PDB entry 1G3N | X-ray diffraction, 2.90 A resolution | chains A and C of the 3 polymer chains in the assembly

[Chain A]
Molecule: Cyclin-dependent kinase 6
Organism: Homo sapiens
Notes: EC 2.7.1.37
UniProtKB: Q00534 (CDK6_HUMAN); residue numbers follow UniProt; this construct covers 1-326
Chain sequence (326 residues; numbered 1 to 326; the number before each row is that of its first residue):
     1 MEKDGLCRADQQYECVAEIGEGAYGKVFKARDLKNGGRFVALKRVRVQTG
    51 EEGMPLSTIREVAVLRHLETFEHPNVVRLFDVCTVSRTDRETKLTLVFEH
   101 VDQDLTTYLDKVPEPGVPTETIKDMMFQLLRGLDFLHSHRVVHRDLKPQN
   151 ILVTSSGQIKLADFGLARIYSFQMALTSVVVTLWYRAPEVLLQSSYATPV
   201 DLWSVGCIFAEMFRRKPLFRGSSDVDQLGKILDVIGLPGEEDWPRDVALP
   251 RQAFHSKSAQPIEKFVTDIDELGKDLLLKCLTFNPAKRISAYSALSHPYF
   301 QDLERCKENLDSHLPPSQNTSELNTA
Unresolved in the structure: 1-8, 302-326
Swiss-Prot annotation at these positions:
  - active site: Asp145 (Proton acceptor)
  - binding site (ATP): Ile19 to Val27, Lys43
  - modified residue: Met1 (N-acetylmethionine), Tyr13 (Phosphotyrosine), Tyr24 (Phosphotyrosine), Thr49 (Phosphothreonine), Thr70 (Phosphothreonine), Thr177 (Phosphothreonine), Lys264 (N6-acetyllysine), Thr325 (Phosphothreonine)
  - natural variant: Ala197 (A197T: In MCPH12), Pro199 (P199L: In a metastatic melanoma sample)

[Chain C]
Molecule: V-cyclin
Organism: Human herpesvirus 8
UniProtKB: O40946 (O40946_HHV8); numbering as in UniProt (aligned over 1-257)
Chain sequence (257 residues; each row starts with the number of its first residue):
     1 MATANNPPSGLLDPTLCEDRIFYNILEIEPRFLTSDSVFGTFQQSLTSHM
    51 RKLLGTWMFSVCQEYNLEPNVVALALNLLDRLLLIKQVSKEHFQKTGSAC
   101 LLVASKLRSLTPISTSSLCYAAADSFSRQELIDQEKELLEKLAWRTEAVL
   151 ATDVTSFLLLKLVGGSQHLDFWHHEVNTLITKALVDPLTGSLPASIISAA
   201 GCALLVPANVIPQDTHSGGVVPQLASILGCDVSVLQAAVEQILTSVSDFD
   251 LRILDSY
Unresolved in the structure: 1-15, 214-218, 254-257
Construct notes: conflict Val163 (Leu in O40946), Leu188 (Lys in O40946)

[Chain A / chain C interface]
Residue-residue contacts (44):
  Glu51(A) with Thr115(C); Arg128(C)
  Glu52(A) with Lys106(C), hydrogen bond (backbone-side chain); Ile113(C); Ser114(C); Thr115(C), hydrogen bond (side chain-backbone)
  Gly53(A) with Glu135(C)
  Met54(A) with Lys106(C), hydrogen bond (backbone-side chain); Glu135(C), hydrogen bond (backbone-side chain); Leu139(C), hydrophobic; Trp144(C), hydrophobic
  Leu56(A) with Lys106(C)
  Thr58(A) with Trp144(C)
  Ile59(A) with Lys106(C); Leu107(C), hydrophobic; Glu135(C)
  Arg60(A) with Lys106(C), hydrogen bond (side chain-backbone); Leu107(C), hydrogen bond (side chain-backbone)
  Val62(A) with Trp144(C), hydrophobic
  Ala63(A) with Leu107(C), hydrophobic; Trp144(C); Thr146(C)
  Arg66(A) with Ala143(C), hydrogen bond (side chain-backbone); Trp144(C); Arg145(C)
  His67(A) with Phe32(C); Arg145(C); Glu147(C); Ala148(C); Val149(C)
  Thr70(A) with Ile28(C); Arg145(C), hydrogen bond
  Phe71(A) with Ile25(C), hydrophobic; Ile28(C), hydrophobic
  Val82(A) with Trp144(C)
  Thr84(A) with Glu140(C); Trp144(C), hydrogen bond
  Ser86(A) with Lys136(C)
  Thr88(A) with Lys136(C)
  Asp89(A) with Gln129(C)
  Thr92(A) with Lys136(C)
  Ser138(A) with Ile21(C)
  His139(A) with Ile25(C)
  Tyr292(A) with Leu16(C)
Also at the interface, not in a pair above, chain A (25 interface residues in all): Gly50, Leu94
Also at the interface, not in a pair above, chain C (30 interface residues in all): Asn24, Arg31, Arg108, Ser109, Pro112, Ile132, Asp133

[Overview]
The interface between chain A and chain C involves 25 residues on one side and 30 on the other; the contacts
include 9 hydrogen bonds. Polar pairs include Glu52(A)-Lys106(C), Glu52(A)-Thr115(C) and Met54(A)-Lys106(C).
UniProt lists active-site residue Asp145(A) and 10 ATP-binding residues on chain A.
Chain A is Cyclin-dependent kinase 6 (Homo sapiens) and chain C is V-cyclin (Human herpesvirus 8); the
structure, Structure of a p18(ink4c)-CDK6-K-cyclin ternary complex, was determined by X-ray diffraction.
